Entry 7JTK (electron microscopy, 3.20 A resolution); this record covers chains G and Y of the 39 polymer chains in the assembly.

Chain G:
Protein: Flagellar radial spoke protein 4
Organism: Chlamydomonas reinhardtii
UniProtKB: A8I550 (A8I550_CHLRE); residue numbers follow UniProt; this construct covers 1-465
Amino-acid sequence (465 residues; row label = number of the first residue in the row):
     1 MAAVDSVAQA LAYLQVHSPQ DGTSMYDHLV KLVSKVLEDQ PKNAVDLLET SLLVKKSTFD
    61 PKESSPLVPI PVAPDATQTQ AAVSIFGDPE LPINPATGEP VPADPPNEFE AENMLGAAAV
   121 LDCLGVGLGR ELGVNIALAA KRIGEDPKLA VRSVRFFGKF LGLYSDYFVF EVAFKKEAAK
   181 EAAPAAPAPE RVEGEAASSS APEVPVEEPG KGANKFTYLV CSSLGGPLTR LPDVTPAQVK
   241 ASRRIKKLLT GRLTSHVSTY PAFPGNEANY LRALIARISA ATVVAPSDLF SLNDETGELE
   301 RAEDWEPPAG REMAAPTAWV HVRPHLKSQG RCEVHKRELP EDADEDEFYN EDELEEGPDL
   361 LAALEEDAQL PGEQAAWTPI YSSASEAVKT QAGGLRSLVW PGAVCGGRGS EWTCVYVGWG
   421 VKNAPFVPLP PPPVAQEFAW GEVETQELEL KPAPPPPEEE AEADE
Unresolved in the structure: 1-5, 176-202, 454-465

Chain Y:
Protein: Flagellar radial spoke protein 16
Organism: Chlamydomonas reinhardtii
UniProtKB: A8IKR9 (A8IKR9_CHLRE); numbering as in UniProt (aligned over 1-346)
Amino-acid sequence (346 residues; row label = number of the first residue in the row):
     1 MTRGLDYYEV MGLTRSANDI DIRRAYRRLA LKYHPDINKD GAAGDEFLRI CEAYEVLCDP
    61 KTKGFYDLYG EDALKDGISD GNGGLKGPMY RFNPEESPKA VFERFFGTAN PYEALEALSN
   121 QFESMTSEEA PARGKNKVYP LELTLEEIFH GCLKKVAHKR KVLLFSGEYV EEERQLTVDV
   181 KPGLPTGTRF VFEGEGNKTP KKEPGPVVFV LKPKPHPRFV RRGSDLVHKV TLPLHHALIG
   241 TTLDIRTLDD RDLKVPISDI MRPGSSLTVP GEGMPLPATP SARGNLVIEI DLLFPTHLTE
   301 TQKMLLRSAF FLPPPTEQNE ETKKALRDYE AAFKHDLKGW ATVFKR
Unresolved in the structure: 1-133

Interface between chain G and chain Y:
Residue-residue contacts (37; chain G residue first):
  Ser64(G) - Gly151(Y)
  Ser64(G) - Cys152(Y)
  Ser64(G) - Leu153(Y)
  Ser64(G) - Asp179(Y)  hydrogen bond
  Ser64(G) - Val180(Y)
  Ser65(G) - Gly151(Y)
  Pro66(G) - Cys152(Y)
  Pro69(G) - His150(Y)
  Pro71(G) - Asp250(Y)
  Asp88(G) - Thr342(Y)
  Glu90(G) - His235(Y)  salt bridge
  Glu90(G) - His236(Y)
  Leu91(G) - Val343(Y)
  Leu91(G) - Lys345(Y)
  Ile93(G) - His235(Y)
  Pro95(G) - Leu293(Y)
  Thr97(G) - Thr296(Y)
  Gly98(G) - Thr296(Y)
  Glu99(G) - His297(Y)
  Val101(G) - Lys345(Y)
  Pro102(G) - Lys345(Y)
  Pro102(G) - Arg346(Y)  hydrogen bond (backbone-backbone)
  Ala103(G) - Val343(Y)  hydrophobic
  Ala103(G) - Phe344(Y)
  Ala103(G) - Lys345(Y)
  Ala103(G) - Arg346(Y)  hydrogen bond (backbone-side chain)
  Asp104(G) - Val343(Y)
  Asp104(G) - Phe344(Y)  hydrogen bond (backbone-backbone)
  Asp104(G) - Arg346(Y)  salt bridge
  Pro106(G) - Asp336(Y)
  Pro106(G) - Thr342(Y)
  Pro106(G) - Phe344(Y)  hydrophobic
  Asn107(G) - Leu337(Y)
  Glu108(G) - Leu337(Y)
  Arg142(G) - Phe344(Y)
  Glu145(G) - Phe344(Y)
  Pro147(G) - Phe344(Y)
Also at the interface, not in a pair above, chain G (31 interface residues in all): Glu63, Val68, Pro89, Pro92, Asn94, Pro105, Asp146, Lys148
Also at the interface, not in a pair above, chain Y (26 interface residues in all): Glu146, Glu147, Pro233, Phe294, Pro295, Leu298, Gln302

In short:
The interface between chain G and chain Y involves 31 residues on one side and 26 on the other, with 4
hydrogen bonds and 2 salt bridges. Among the polar pairs are Glu90(G)-His235(Y), Asp104(G)-Arg346(Y) and
Ser64(G)-Asp179(Y).
Chain G is Flagellar radial spoke protein 4 and chain Y is Flagellar radial spoke protein 16, both from
Chlamydomonas reinhardtii; the structure, Radial spoke 1 isolated from Chlamydomonas reinhardtii, was
determined by electron microscopy, deposited together with 7JTS.
